PDB entry 9IHF | electron microscopy, 3.16 A resolution | chains E and I of the 16 polymer chains in the assembly

[Chain E]
Protein: Histone H3.2
Source organism: Xenopus laevis
UniProt: P84233 (H32_XENLA); residues 37-135 here correspond to UniProt positions 38-136 (UniProt number = residue number + 1)
Chain sequence (99 residues; numbered 37 to 135; the number before each row is that of its first residue):
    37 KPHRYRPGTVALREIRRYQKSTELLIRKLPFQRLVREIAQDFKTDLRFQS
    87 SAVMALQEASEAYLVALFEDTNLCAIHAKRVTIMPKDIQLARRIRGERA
Unresolved in the structure: 37-38, 134-135
Construct notes: conflict Ala102 (Gly103 in P84233)
Curated features (UniProtKB/Swiss-Prot):
  - modified residue: Lys37 (N6-methyllysine), Tyr41 (Phosphotyrosine), Lys56 (N6,N6,N6-trimethyllysine), Ser57 (Phosphoserine), Lys64 (N6-(2-hydroxyisobutyryl)lysine), Lys79 (N6,N6,N6-trimethyllysine), Thr80 (Phosphothreonine), Ser86 (Phosphoserine), Thr107 (Phosphothreonine), Lys115 (N6-acetyllysine), Lys122 (N6-(2-hydroxyisobutyryl)lysine)
  - lipidation: Cys110 (S-palmitoyl cysteine)

[Chain I]
Molecule: Widom-601 DNA
Sequence (147 nucleotides; row label = number of the first residue in the row; numbers below 1 keep their minus sign (DA-73 is residue -73)):
   -73 ATCGGATGTATATATCTGACACGTGCCTGGAGACTAGGGAGTAATCCCCT
   -23 TGGCGGTTAAAACGCGGGGGACAGCGCGTACGTGCGTTTAAGCGGTGCTA
    27 GAGCTGTCTACGACCAATTGAGCGGCCTCGGCACCGGGATTCTCGAT
Unresolved in the structure: -73, 61-73

[How chain E and chain I interact]
Residue-residue contacts (20):
  Arg40(E) - DG8(I)  base contact
  Arg40(E) - DT9(I)  hydrogen bond to the base
  Arg40(E) - DG10(I)  phosphate contact
  Tyr41(E) - DG-66(I)  sugar contact
  Tyr41(E) - DT9(I)  sugar contact
  Tyr41(E) - DG10(I)  hydrogen bond to the phosphate
  Gly44(E) - DG8(I)  phosphate contact
  Gly44(E) - DT9(I)  hydrogen bond to the phosphate
  Thr45(E) - DT9(I)  phosphate contact
  Val46(E) - DT9(I)  hydrogen bond to the phosphate
  Val46(E) - DG10(I)  phosphate contact
  Ala47(E) - DT9(I)  hydrogen bond to the phosphate
  Arg49(E) - DG-66(I)  sugar contact
  Arg53(E) - DT-65(I)  salt bridge to the phosphate
  Arg63(E) - DG18(I)  phosphate contact
  Lys64(E) - DG18(I)  hydrogen bond to the phosphate
  Leu65(E) - DA17(I)  phosphate contact
  Leu65(E) - DG18(I)  hydrogen bond to the phosphate
  Arg69(E) - DA17(I)  salt bridge to the phosphate
  Arg83(E) - DA26(I)  sugar contact
Interface residues without a listed pair, chain E (18 interface residues in all): His39, Arg42, Pro43, Lys56, Pro66
Interface residues without a listed pair, chain I (11 interface residues in all): DT-67, DA-64, DG27

[Summary]
Chain E and chain I form an interface of 18 and 11 residues respectively; the contacts include 7 hydrogen
bonds and 2 salt bridges. Polar contacts include Arg40(E)-DT9(I), Tyr41(E)-DG10(I) and Gly44(E)-DT9(I).
Here chain E is Histone H3.2 (Xenopus laevis) and chain I is Widom-601 DNA. Entry 9IHF (Nucleosome core
particle bound by one monomer and one dimer of of DTT-reduced native myeloperoxidase) was determined by
electron microscopy, deposited together with 9GEN, 9GEO, 9GEP, 9GEQ, 9GER, 9IHD and 9IHE.
